PDB entry 5VHQ | electron microscopy, 8.90 A resolution (very low resolution: no residue pairs are listed; an interface is given only as per-side residue counts) | chains E and F of the 8 polymer chains in the assembly

Chain E:
Protein: 26S proteasome regulatory subunit 10B
Source organism: Homo sapiens
UniProt: P62333 (PRS10_HUMAN); residue numbers follow UniProt; this construct covers 128-389
Amino-acid sequence (262 residues; each row starts with the number of its first residue):
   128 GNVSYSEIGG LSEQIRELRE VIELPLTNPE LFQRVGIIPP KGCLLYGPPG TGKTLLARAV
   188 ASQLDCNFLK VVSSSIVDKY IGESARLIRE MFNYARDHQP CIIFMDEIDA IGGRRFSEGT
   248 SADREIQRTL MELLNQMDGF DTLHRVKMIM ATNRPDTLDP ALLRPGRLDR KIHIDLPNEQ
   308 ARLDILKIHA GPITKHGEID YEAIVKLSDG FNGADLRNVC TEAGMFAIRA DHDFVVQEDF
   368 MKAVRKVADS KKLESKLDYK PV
Disordered / not traced: 128-166, 241-247, 384-389
UniProt features mapped onto this chain:
  - binding site (ATP): Gly174 to Thr181
  - modified residue: Lys206 (N6-acetyllysine), Ser244 (Phosphoserine)

Chain F:
Protein: 26S proteasome regulatory subunit 6A
Source organism: Homo sapiens
UniProt: P17980 (PRS6A_HUMAN); numbering as in UniProt (aligned over 166-432)
Amino-acid sequence (267 residues; numbered 166 to 432; the number before each row is that of its first residue):
   166 TEYDSRVKAM EVDERPTEQY SDIGGLDKQI QELVEAIVLP MNHKEKFENL GIQPPKGVLM
   226 YGPPGTGKTL LARACAAQTK ATFLKLAGPQ LVQMFIGDGA KLVRDAFALA KEKAPSIIFI
   286 DELDAIGTKR FDSEKAGDRE VQRTMLELLN QLDGFQPNTQ VKVIAATNRV DILDPALLRS
   346 GRLDRKIEFP MPNEEARARI MQIHSRKMNV SPDVNYEELA RCTDDFNGAQ CKAVCVEAGM
   406 IALRRGATEL THEDYMEGIL EVQAKKK
Disordered / not traced: 166-190, 429-432
UniProt features mapped onto this chain:
  - binding site (ATP): Gly227 to Thr234
  - modified residue: Ser376 (Phosphoserine)

How chain E and chain F interact:
At this resolution (9 A) residue pairs are not listed: 42 residues of chain E and 31 of chain F lie at the interface.

Overview:
The interface between chain E and chain F involves 42 residues on one side and 31 on the other. UniProt lists
8 ATP-binding residues on chain E; 8 ATP-binding residues on chain F.
Chain E is 26S proteasome regulatory subunit 10B and chain F is 26S proteasome regulatory subunit 6A, both
from Homo sapiens; the structure, Conformational Landscape of the p28-Bound Human Proteasome Regulatory
Particle, was determined by electron microscopy, deposited together with 5VGZ, 5VHF, 5VHH, 5VHI, 5VHJ, 5VHM
and 5 further entries.
